Entry 5LAG (X-ray diffraction, 1.60 A resolution); this record covers chain A.

# Chain A
Name: Lysozyme C
Source organism: Gallus gallus
Notes: EC 3.2.1.17
UniProt: P00698 (LYSC_CHICK); residues 1-129 here correspond to UniProt positions 19-147 (UniProt number = residue number + 18)
Amino-acid sequence (129 residues; numbered 1 to 129; the number before each row is that of its first residue):
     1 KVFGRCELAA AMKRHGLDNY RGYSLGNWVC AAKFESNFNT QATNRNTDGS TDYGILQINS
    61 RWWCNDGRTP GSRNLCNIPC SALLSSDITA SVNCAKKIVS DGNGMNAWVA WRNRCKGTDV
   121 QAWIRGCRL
Disulfide bonds: C6-C127, C30-C115, C64-C80, C76-C94
Curated features (UniProtKB/Swiss-Prot):
  - active site: E35, D52
  - binding site (substrate): D101

# Overview
Curated annotation (UniProt) lists active-site residues E35 and D52 and substrate-binding residue D101.
Chain A is Lysozyme C (Gallus gallus); the structure, Room temperature X-ray diffraction of tetragonal HEWL
with 1M of uridine. Second data set (0.62 MGy), was determined by X-ray diffraction (same publication as 5LAN,
5LA5, 5LA8, 5LAF and 5L9J).
